7X6I - chains A and E of the 8 polymer chains in the assembly; structure by electron microscopy, 3.93 A resolution.

# Chain A
Protein: Short transient receptor potential channel 5
Organism: Homo sapiens
UniProt: Q9UL62 (TRPC5_HUMAN); residue numbers follow UniProt; this construct covers 1-765
Chain sequence (773 residues; numbered 1 to 773; the number before each row is that of its first residue):
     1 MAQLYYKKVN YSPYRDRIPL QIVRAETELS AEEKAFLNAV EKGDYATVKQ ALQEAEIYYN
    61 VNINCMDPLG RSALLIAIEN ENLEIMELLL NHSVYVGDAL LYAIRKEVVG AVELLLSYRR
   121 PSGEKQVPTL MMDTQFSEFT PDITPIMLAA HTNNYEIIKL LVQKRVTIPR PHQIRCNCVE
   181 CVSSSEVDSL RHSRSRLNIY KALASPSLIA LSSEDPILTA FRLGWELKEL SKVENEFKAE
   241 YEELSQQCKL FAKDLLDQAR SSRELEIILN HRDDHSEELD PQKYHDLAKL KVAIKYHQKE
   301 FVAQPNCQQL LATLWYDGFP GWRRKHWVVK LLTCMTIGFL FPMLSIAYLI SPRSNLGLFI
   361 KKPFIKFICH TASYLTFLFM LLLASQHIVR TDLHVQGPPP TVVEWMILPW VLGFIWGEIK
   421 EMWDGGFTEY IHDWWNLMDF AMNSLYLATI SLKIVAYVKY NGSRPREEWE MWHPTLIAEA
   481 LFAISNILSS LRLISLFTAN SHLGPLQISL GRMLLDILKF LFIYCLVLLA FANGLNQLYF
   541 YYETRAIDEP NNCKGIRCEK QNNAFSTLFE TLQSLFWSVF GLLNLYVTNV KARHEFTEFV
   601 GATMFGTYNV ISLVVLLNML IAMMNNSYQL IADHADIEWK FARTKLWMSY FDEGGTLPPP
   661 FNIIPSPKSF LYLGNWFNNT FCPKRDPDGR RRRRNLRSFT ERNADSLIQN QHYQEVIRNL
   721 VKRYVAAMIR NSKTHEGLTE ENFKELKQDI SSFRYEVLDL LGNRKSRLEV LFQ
Unresolved in the structure: 1-15, 274-285, 666-704, 754-773
Disulfide bonds: Cys553-Cys558
Differences from the reference sequence: expression tag (766-773)
Metal / ion sites: Zn2+: His172, Cys176, Cys178, Cys181; Ca2+: Glu418, Glu421, Asn436, Asp439
Residues lining bound ligands:
  - phosphatidylethanolamine (PTY), molecule 1: Asp433, Trp434, Trp435, Met438, Ile484, Leu488, Leu491, Ile494, Gln507, Leu510, Gly511, Leu514, Lys645
  - phosphatidylethanolamine (PTY), molecule 2: Phe531, Thr603, Met604, Thr607
  - YZY ((2S)-2-(hexadecanoyloxy)-3-hydroxypropyl (9Z)-octadec-9-enoate), molecule 1: Leu510, Leu514, Leu521, Tyr524, Cys525, Leu528, Phe569, Leu572, Gln573, Phe576, Trp577, Phe580
  - YZY, molecule 2: Phe599, Ala602, Thr603, Gly606, Thr607, Val610, Ile611, Val614
What the authors report for this chain:
  - mutagenesis - K228A, K232A, K299A, R512A, K645A: decreased signaling in response to PIP2

# Chain E
Protein: Guanine nucleotide-binding protein G(i) subunit alpha-3
Organism: Homo sapiens
UniProt: P08754 (GNAI3_HUMAN); residue numbers follow UniProt; this construct covers 1-110, 122-354
Chain sequence (360 residues; row label = number of the first residue in the row; note: 11 numbers in that range are skipped by the numbering (no residue carries them; nothing is unmodelled there); a row labelled like 110A-110Q holds insertion residues (110A, then the next letters in order)):
     1 MGCTLSAEDK AAVERSKMID RNLREDGEKA AKEVKLLLLG AGESGKSTIV KQMKIIHEDG
    61 YSEDECKQYK VVVYSNTIQS IIAIIRAMGR LKIDFGEAAR ADDARQLFVL
110A-110Q AGSAEEGVMHHHHHHTP
   122 ELAGVIKRLW RDGGVQACFS RSREYQLNDS ASYYLNDLDR ISQSNYIPTQ QDVLRTRVKT
   182 TGIVETHFTF KDLYFKMFDV GGLRSERKKW IHCFEGVTAI IFCVALSDYD LVLAEDEEMN
   242 RMHESMKLFD SICNNKWFTE TSIILFLNKK DLFEEKIKRS PLTICYPEYT GSNTYEEAAA
   302 YIQCQFEDLN RRKDTKEIYT HFTCATDTKN VQFVFDAVTD VIIKNNLKEC GLY
Unresolved in the structure: 1-32, 110A-110Q, 349-354
Differences from the reference sequence: linker (110J-110O); engineered mutation Leu204 (Gln in P08754)
Residues lining bound ligands: GTP (guanosine-5'-triphosphate): Ala41, Gly42, Glu43, Ser44, Gly45, Lys46, Ser47, Thr48, Asp150, Ser151, Leu175, Arg176, Thr177, Arg178, Val179, Lys180, Thr181, Val201, Gly202, Gly203, Asn269, Lys270, Lys271, Asp272, Thr324, Cys325, Ala326, Thr327

# Interface between chain A and chain E
Residue-residue contacts (17; chain A residue first):
  Glu32(A) - Arg312(E)  salt bridge
  Glu56(A) - Arg208(E)
  Glu56(A) - Lys209(E)
  Ile57(A) - Arg205(E)
  Ile57(A) - Arg208(E)  hydrogen bond (backbone-side chain)
  Tyr58(A) - Arg205(E)  hydrogen bond
  Tyr58(A) - Arg208(E)
  Tyr58(A) - Glu245(E)  hydrogen bond
  Tyr58(A) - Ser252(E)  hydrogen bond (backbone-side chain)
  Tyr59(A) - Arg208(E)  hydrogen bond (side chain-backbone)
  Tyr59(A) - Trp211(E)
  Tyr59(A) - Ile212(E)  hydrogen bond (side chain-backbone)
  Tyr59(A) - Phe215(E)  hydrophobic
  Tyr59(A) - Ser252(E)  hydrogen bond (backbone-side chain)
  Thr129(A) - Ile212(E)
  Thr129(A) - Glu216(E)
  Thr129(A) - Trp258(E)
Also at the interface, not in a pair above, chain A (12 interface residues in all): Ser30, Asn60, Lys125, Pro128, Leu130, Met131
Also at the interface, not in a pair above, chain E (16 interface residues in all): His213, Met240, Lys248, Leu249, Asn256
The authors on this interface:
  - residue pairs: Ile57(A)-Arg205(E), Ile57(A)-Arg208(E), Ile57(A)-Ile212(E), Tyr58(A)-Arg205(E) (hydrogen bond), Tyr58(A)-Glu245(E) (hydrogen bond), Tyr59(A)-Trp211(E) (hydrophobic contact), Tyr59(A)-Ile212(E) (hydrophobic contact), Tyr59(A)-Phe215(E) (hydrophobic contact)
  - hot spots on chain A (mutagenesis) - I57A/Y58A/Y59A: abolished binding to Guanine nucleotide-binding protein G(i) subunit alpha-3 (chain E)
  - hot spots on chain A (mutagenesis) - I57A/Y58A/Y59A: decreased signaling with Guanine nucleotide-binding protein G(i) subunit alpha-3 (chain E)
  - hot spots on chain A (mutagenesis) - Y58A: decreased binding to Guanine nucleotide-binding protein G(i) subunit alpha-3 (chain E)

# Summary
The interface between chain A and chain E involves 12 residues on one side and 16 on the other; the contacts
include 7 hydrogen bonds and 1 salt bridge. Polar pairs include Glu32(A)-Arg312(E), Ile57(A)-Arg208(E) and
Tyr58(A)-Arg205(E). The paper describes contacts between Ile57(A) and Arg205(E), Ile57(A) and Arg208(E) and
Ile57(A) and Ile212(E); hydrogen bonds between Tyr58(A) and Arg205(E) and Tyr58(A) and Glu245(E); hydrophobic
contacts between Tyr59(A) and Trp211(E), Tyr59(A) and Ile212(E) and Tyr59(A) and Phe215(E). The paper reports
that K228A, K232A and K299A of chain A, among others, reduce signaling in response to PIP2; I57A/Y58A/Y59A of
chain A abolish binding to Guanine nucleotide-binding protein G(i) subunit alpha-3 (chain E); 7 substitutions
were tested in all.
Here chain A is Short transient receptor potential channel 5 and chain E is Guanine nucleotide-binding protein
G(i) subunit alpha-3, both from Homo sapiens. Entry 7X6I (Cryo-EM structure of the human TRPC5 ion channel in
complex with G alpha i3 subunits, class1) was determined by electron microscopy, deposited together with 7X6C,
8GVW and 8GVX.
